2NS7 - chains A and B; structure by X-ray diffraction, 2.40 A resolution.

== Chain A (and B) ==
Molecule: Tetracycline repressor protein
Source organism: Escherichia coli
Notes: chain B of this document is another copy of the same molecule, construct and numbering; everything in this record applies to it too
UniProt: chimeric construct of P04483, P0ACT4: residues 1-187 from P04483 (TETR2_ECOLI) positions 1-187 (same numbers); residues 188-208 from P0ACT4 positions 188-208 (same numbers)
Amino-acid sequence (208 residues; row label = number of the first residue in the row):
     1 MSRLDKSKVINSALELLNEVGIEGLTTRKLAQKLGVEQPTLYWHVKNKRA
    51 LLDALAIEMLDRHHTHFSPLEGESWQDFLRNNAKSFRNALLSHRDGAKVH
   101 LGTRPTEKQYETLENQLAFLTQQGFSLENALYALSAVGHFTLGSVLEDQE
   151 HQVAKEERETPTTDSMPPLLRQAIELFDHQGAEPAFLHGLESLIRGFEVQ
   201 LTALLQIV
Not modelled in the structure: 1-4, 156-161, 207-208 (chain B: 1-2, 156-163, 205-208)
Construct notes: engineered mutation Ser68 (Cys in P04483), Asn88 (Cys in P04483), Thr121 (Cys in P04483), Ser144 (Cys in P04483)

== How chain A and chain B interact ==
Pairs across the interface (74; chain A residue first):
  Lys98(A) - Leu101(B)
  Leu101(A) - Leu146(B)  hydrophobic
  Leu101(A) - Glu150(B)
  Gly102(A) - Glu150(B)  hydrogen bond (backbone-side chain)
  Arg104(A) - Glu150(B)  hydrogen bond (side chain-backbone)
  Arg104(A) - His151(B)  hydrogen bond
  Arg104(A) - Ala154(B)
  Tyr110(A) - Leu170(B)
  Leu113(A) - Leu170(B)  hydrophobic
  Glu114(A) - Pro167(B)
  Glu114(A) - Leu169(B)
  Glu114(A) - Leu170(B)  hydrogen bond (side chain-backbone)
  Leu117(A) - Leu169(B)
  Ala118(A) - Leu169(B)
  Leu127(A) - Gln172(B)
  Glu128(A) - Leu176(B)
  Asn129(A) - His188(B)  hydrogen bond
  Leu131(A) - Ala173(B)
  Leu131(A) - Leu176(B)  hydrophobic
  Leu131(A) - Phe177(B)  hydrophobic
  Tyr132(A) - Leu176(B)
  Tyr132(A) - Pro184(B)
  Tyr132(A) - Ala185(B)  hydrophobic
  Tyr132(A) - His188(B)
  Ala136(A) - Phe140(B)  hydrophobic
  His139(A) - His139(B)
  His139(A) - Gly143(B)
  His139(A) - Ser144(B)  hydrogen bond
  His139(A) - Glu147(B)
  Phe140(A) - Ala136(B)  hydrophobic
  Leu142(A) - Glu147(B)
  Gly143(A) - His139(B)
  Ser144(A) - His139(B)
  Leu146(A) - Leu101(B)  hydrophobic
  Leu146(A) - Leu146(B)  hydrophobic
  Glu147(A) - Leu101(B)
  Glu147(A) - His139(B)
  Glu147(A) - Leu142(B)
  Glu150(A) - Gly102(B)
  Met166(A) - Tyr110(B)  hydrophobic
  Pro167(A) - Glu114(B)
  Pro168(A) - Glu114(B)
  Leu169(A) - Glu114(B)  hydrogen bond (backbone-side chain)
  Leu169(A) - Leu117(B)
  Leu169(A) - Ala118(B)
  Leu169(A) - Leu127(B)
  Leu170(A) - Tyr110(B)  hydrophobic
  Leu170(A) - Leu113(B)  hydrophobic
  Leu170(A) - Glu114(B)  hydrogen bond (backbone-side chain)
  Leu170(A) - Leu117(B)  hydrophobic
  Gln172(A) - Leu127(B)
  Ala173(A) - Leu127(B)  hydrophobic
  Leu176(A) - Glu128(B)
  Phe177(A) - Leu131(B)  hydrophobic
  Gln180(A) - Glu128(B)  hydrogen bond
  Gln180(A) - Tyr132(B)  hydrogen bond
  Pro184(A) - Tyr132(B)
  Ala185(A) - Tyr132(B)  hydrophobic
  His188(A) - Asn129(B)
  His188(A) - Tyr132(B)
  His188(A) - Gln200(B)  hydrogen bond
  Glu191(A) - Gln200(B)
  Ser192(A) - Ser192(B)
  Ser192(A) - Gly196(B)
  Ser192(A) - Phe197(B)
  Ser192(A) - Gln200(B)  hydrogen bond
  Leu193(A) - Leu193(B)  hydrophobic
  Arg195(A) - Gly196(B)
  Arg195(A) - Val199(B)
  Gly196(A) - Ser192(B)
  Gly196(A) - Gly196(B)
  Phe197(A) - Ser192(B)
  Val199(A) - Arg195(B)
  Val199(A) - Val199(B)  hydrophobic
Other interface residues (no listed pair), chain A (47 interface residues in all): Thr121, Ala133, Ser135, Gly189
Other interface residues (no listed pair), chain B (46 interface residues in all): His100, Thr121, Ser135, Gln180, Gly189, Leu204

== Overview ==
Chain A and chain B form an interface of 47 and 46 residues respectively; the contacts include 12 hydrogen
bonds. Among the polar pairs are Gly102(A)-Glu150(B), Arg104(A)-Glu150(B) and Arg104(A)-His151(B).
Both chains are Tetracycline repressor protein (Escherichia coli). Entry 2NS7 (How an in vitro selected
peptide mimics the antibiotic tetracycline to induce TET repressor) was determined by X-ray diffraction (same
publication as 2NS8).
